8FS7 - chains D and E of the 11 polymer chains in the assembly; structure by electron microscopy, 2.85 A resolution.

== Chain D ==
Name: Replication factor C subunit 2
Source organism: Saccharomyces cerevisiae
UniProt: P40348 (RFC2_YEAST); residues 1-353 here = UniProt positions 1-353
Amino-acid sequence (353 residues; numbered 1 to 353; the number before each row is that of its first residue):
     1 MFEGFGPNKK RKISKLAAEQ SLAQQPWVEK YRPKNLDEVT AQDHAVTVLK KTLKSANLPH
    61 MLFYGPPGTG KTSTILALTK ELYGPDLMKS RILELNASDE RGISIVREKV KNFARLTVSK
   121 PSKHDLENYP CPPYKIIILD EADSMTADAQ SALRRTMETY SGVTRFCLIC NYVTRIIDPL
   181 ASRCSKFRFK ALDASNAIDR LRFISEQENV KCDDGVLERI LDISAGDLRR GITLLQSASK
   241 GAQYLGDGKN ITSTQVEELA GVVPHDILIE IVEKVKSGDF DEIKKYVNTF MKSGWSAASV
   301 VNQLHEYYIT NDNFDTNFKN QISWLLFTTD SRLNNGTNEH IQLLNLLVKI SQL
Disordered / not traced: 1-23
Bound ions: Mg2+: Thr72 (together with ATP-gamma-S)
Small-molecule neighbours:
  - ATP-gamma-S (AGS; phosphothiophosphoric acid-adenylate ester), molecule 1: Val28, Glu29, Tyr31, Arg32, Pro33, Glu38, Val39, Thr40, Gln42, Pro67, Gly68, Thr69, Gly70, Lys71, Thr72, Ser73, Asn171, Leu192, Arg200, Leu228, Arg229, Ile232
  - ATP-gamma-S (AGS), molecule 2: Arg154, Glu158, Pro179, Arg183
Swiss-Prot annotation at these positions:
  - binding site (ATP): Val28, Arg32, Gly65 to Ser73, Asn171, Arg229
  - modified residue: Met1 (N-acetylmethionine)
What the authors report for this chain:
  - binding site for Template strand: Ile103, Arg107

== Chain E ==
Name: Replication factor C subunit 5
Source organism: Saccharomyces cerevisiae
UniProt: P38251 (RFC5_YEAST); residues 1-354 here = UniProt positions 1-354
Amino-acid sequence (354 residues; numbered 1 to 354; the number before each row is that of its first residue):
     1 MSLWVDKYRP KSLNALSHNE ELTNFLKSLS DQPRDLPHLL LYGPNGTGKK TRCMALLESI
    61 FGPGVYRLKI DVRQFVTASN RKLELNVVSS PYHLEITPSD MGNNDRIVIQ ELLKEVAQME
   121 QVDFQDSKDG LAHRYKCVII NEANSLTKDA QAALRRTMEK YSKNIRLIMV CDSMSPIIAP
   181 IKSRCLLIRC PAPSDSEIST ILSDVVTNER IQLETKDILK RIAQASNGNL RVSLLMLESM
   241 ALNNELALKS SSPIIKPDWI IVIHKLTRKI VKERSVNSLI ECRAVLYDLL AHCIPANIIL
   301 KELTFSLLDV ETLNTTNKSS IIEYSSVFDE RLSLGNKAIF HLEGFIAKVM CCLD
Disordered / not traced: 1, 119-133
Small-molecule neighbours:
  - ADP (adenosine-5'-diphosphate): Val5, Asp6, Tyr8, Arg9, Pro10, Ala15, Leu16, Ser17, His18, Pro44, Asn45, Gly46, Thr47, Gly48, Lys49, Lys50, Thr51, Arg52, Ile201, Leu230, Arg231, Leu234
  - ATP-gamma-S (AGS; phosphothiophosphoric acid-adenylate ester): Arg155, Glu159, Pro180, Arg184
Swiss-Prot annotation at these positions:
  - binding site (ATP): Val5, Ser17, Gly43 to Thr51, Arg231
What the authors report for this chain:
  - binding site for Template strand: Arg106
  - binding site for Primer strand 1: Asn80

== How chain D and chain E interact ==
Residue-residue contacts - 87 pairs, chain D then chain E:
  Gln24(D) with Arg34(E); Asp35(E), hydrogen bond (backbone-side chain)
  Gln25(D) with Asp35(E), hydrogen bond (backbone-side chain); Lys163(E)
  Pro26(D) with Ser162(E); Arg166(E)
  Glu29(D) with Glu159(E)
  Arg32(D) with Glu159(E), salt bridge
  Thr72(D) with Arg156(E)
  Asn96(D) with Arg156(E)
  Ala97(D) with Gln110(E); Ala152(E); Ala153(E)
  Ser98(D) with Gln110(E); Lys114(E); Ala153(E)
  Glu141(D) with Arg155(E), salt bridge
  Ser144(D) with Ala152(E)
  Asn171(D) with Arg155(E), hydrogen bond
  Asp227(D) with Ser183(E), hydrogen bond
  Arg229(D) with Glu159(E), salt bridge; Ser183(E); Arg184(E)
  Arg230(D) with Lys182(E), hydrogen bond (side chain-backbone); Ser183(E); Leu187(E)
  Gln236(D) with Asp35(E), hydrogen bond (side chain-backbone); Pro37(E)
  Ser237(D) with Leu186(E)
  Lys240(D) with Leu29(E); Gln32(E), hydrogen bond (side chain-backbone); Asp35(E)
  Tyr244(D) with Asn24(E); Lys27(E); Ser28(E)
  Glu258(D) with Arg189(E), salt bridge
  Leu259(D) with Leu187(E)
  Gly261(D) with Tyr42(E)
  Phe280(D) with Leu308(E), hydrophobic; Lys318(E); Ser319(E)
  Asp281(D) with Lys318(E), salt bridge
  Lys284(D) with Leu308(E); Asp309(E), salt bridge
  Asn288(D) with Asn227(E), hydrogen bond
  Met291(D) with Pro44(E)
  Lys292(D) with Pro44(E); Ala192(E), hydrogen bond (backbone-backbone); Pro193(E); Asn227(E)
  Ser293(D) with Arg189(E), hydrogen bond (backbone-side chain); Pro191(E)
  Gly294(D) with Tyr42(E); Pro44(E); Arg189(E)
  Trp295(D) with Arg189(E)
  Ser296(D) with Met174(E)
  Arg332(D) with Ser326(E), hydrogen bond; Val327(E); Glu330(E), salt bridge
  Leu333(D) with Ser175(E)
  Asn335(D) with Glu330(E); Ser333(E), hydrogen bond (backbone-side chain); Leu334(E)
  Gly336(D) with Pro176(E); Ser333(E)
  Thr337(D) with Asp329(E); Glu330(E); Ser333(E)
  Asn338(D) with Lys301(E); Asp329(E), hydrogen bond (backbone-side chain)
  Glu339(D) with Ser173(E); Ser175(E), hydrogen bond
  His340(D) with Phe305(E)
  Ile341(D) with Leu300(E), hydrophobic; Lys301(E); Ser325(E); Ser326(E)
  Gln342(D) with Ser326(E), hydrogen bond; Asp329(E), hydrogen bond
  Leu344(D) with Phe305(E), hydrophobic; Leu308(E), hydrophobic
  Asn345(D) with Ile322(E); Glu323(E); Ser326(E), hydrogen bond
  Lys349(D) with Glu323(E)
  Gln352(D) with Ser319(E)
Interface residues without a listed pair, chain D (52 interface residues in all): Pro67, Glu94, Asp99, Thr233, Gly241, Val348
Interface residues without a listed pair, chain E (62 interface residues in all): Phe25, Asp31, Leu36, Gly43, Thr157, Lys160, Ala179, Pro180, Cys185, Asp195, Gly228, Thr315

== Overview ==
The interface between chain D and chain E involves 52 residues on one side and 62 on the other; the contacts
include 17 hydrogen bonds and 7 salt bridges. Polar contacts include Arg32(D)-Glu159(E), Glu141(D)-Arg155(E)
and Arg229(D)-Glu159(E). The paper reports a binding site for Template strand at Ile103(D), Arg107(D) and
Arg106(E); a binding site for Primer strand 1 at Asn80(E).
Here chain D is Replication factor C subunit 2 and chain E is Replication factor C subunit 5, both from
Saccharomyces cerevisiae. Entry 8FS7 (Structure of S. cerevisiae Rad24-RFC loading the 9-1-1 clamp onto a
10-nt gapped DNA in step ...) was determined by electron microscopy (same publication as 8FS3, 8FS4, 8FS5,
8FS6 and 8FS8).
